Entry 9MU5 (electron microscopy, 6.30 A resolution (low resolution: residue-level contacts below are approximate; hydrogen-bond / salt-bridge calls are withheld)); this record covers chains e and T of the 8 polymer chains in the assembly.

# Chain e
Protein: Histone H3
Source organism: Drosophila melanogaster
Reference sequence: P02299 (H3_DROME); residues 45-136 here = UniProt positions 45-136
Sequence (92 residues; row label = number of the first residue in the row):
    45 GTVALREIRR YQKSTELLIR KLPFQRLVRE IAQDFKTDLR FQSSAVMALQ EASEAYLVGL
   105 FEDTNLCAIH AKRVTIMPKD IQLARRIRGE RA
Not modelled in the structure: 45-58

# Chain T
Molecule: 133-nt DNA strand
Source organism: Drosophila melanogaster
Sequence (133 nucleotides; each row starts with the number of its first residue; numbers below 1 keep their minus sign (DA-84 is residue -84)):
   -84 ATATATATAT ATATAAGAAT CCCGGTGCCG AGGCCGCTCA ATTGGTCGTA GACAGCTCTA
   -24 GCACCGCTTA AACGCACGTA CGCGCTGTCC CCCGCGTTTT AACCGCCAAG GGGATTACTC
    36 CCTAGTCTCC AGG

# Interface between chain e and chain T
Pairs across the interface (16; chain e residue first):
  Arg64(e) - DA-14(T)
  Arg64(e) - DA-13(T)
  Arg73(e) - DC-23(T)
  Arg84(e) - DG-24(T)
  Arg84(e) - DC-23(T)
  Phe85(e) - DG-24(T)
  Phe85(e) - DC-23(T)
  Gln86(e) - DG-24(T)
  Arg117(e) - DG-3(T)
  Arg117(e) - DC-2(T)
  Val118(e) - DC-4(T)
  Val118(e) - DG-3(T)
  Thr119(e) - DC-4(T)
  Thr119(e) - DG-3(T)
  Met121(e) - DG-3(T)
  Met121(e) - DC-2(T)
Other interface residues (no listed pair), chain e (13 interface residues in all): Gln69, Leu83, Ser87, Lys116

# In short
13 residues of chain e and 7 residues of chain T are in contact.
Chain e is Histone H3 and chain T is a 133-nt DNA strand, both from Drosophila melanogaster; the structure,
Structure of a native Drosophila melanogaster hexameric nucleosome, was determined by electron microscopy.
